3AVX - chains A and T of the 3 polymer chains in the assembly; structure by X-ray diffraction, 2.41 A resolution.

# Chain A
Name: Elongation factor Ts, Elongation factor Tu, LINKER, Q beta replicase
Source organism: Escherichia coli O157:H7
UniProt: chimeric construct of P0A6P3, P0A6N3, Q8LTE0: residues 1-283 from P0A6P3 (EFTS_ECO57) positions 1-283 (same numbers); residues 285-678 from P0A6N3 positions 1-394 (UniProt number = residue number - 284); residues 695-1283 from Q8LTE0 positions 1-589 (UniProt number = residue number - 694)
Chain sequence (1289 residues; each row starts with the number of its first residue):
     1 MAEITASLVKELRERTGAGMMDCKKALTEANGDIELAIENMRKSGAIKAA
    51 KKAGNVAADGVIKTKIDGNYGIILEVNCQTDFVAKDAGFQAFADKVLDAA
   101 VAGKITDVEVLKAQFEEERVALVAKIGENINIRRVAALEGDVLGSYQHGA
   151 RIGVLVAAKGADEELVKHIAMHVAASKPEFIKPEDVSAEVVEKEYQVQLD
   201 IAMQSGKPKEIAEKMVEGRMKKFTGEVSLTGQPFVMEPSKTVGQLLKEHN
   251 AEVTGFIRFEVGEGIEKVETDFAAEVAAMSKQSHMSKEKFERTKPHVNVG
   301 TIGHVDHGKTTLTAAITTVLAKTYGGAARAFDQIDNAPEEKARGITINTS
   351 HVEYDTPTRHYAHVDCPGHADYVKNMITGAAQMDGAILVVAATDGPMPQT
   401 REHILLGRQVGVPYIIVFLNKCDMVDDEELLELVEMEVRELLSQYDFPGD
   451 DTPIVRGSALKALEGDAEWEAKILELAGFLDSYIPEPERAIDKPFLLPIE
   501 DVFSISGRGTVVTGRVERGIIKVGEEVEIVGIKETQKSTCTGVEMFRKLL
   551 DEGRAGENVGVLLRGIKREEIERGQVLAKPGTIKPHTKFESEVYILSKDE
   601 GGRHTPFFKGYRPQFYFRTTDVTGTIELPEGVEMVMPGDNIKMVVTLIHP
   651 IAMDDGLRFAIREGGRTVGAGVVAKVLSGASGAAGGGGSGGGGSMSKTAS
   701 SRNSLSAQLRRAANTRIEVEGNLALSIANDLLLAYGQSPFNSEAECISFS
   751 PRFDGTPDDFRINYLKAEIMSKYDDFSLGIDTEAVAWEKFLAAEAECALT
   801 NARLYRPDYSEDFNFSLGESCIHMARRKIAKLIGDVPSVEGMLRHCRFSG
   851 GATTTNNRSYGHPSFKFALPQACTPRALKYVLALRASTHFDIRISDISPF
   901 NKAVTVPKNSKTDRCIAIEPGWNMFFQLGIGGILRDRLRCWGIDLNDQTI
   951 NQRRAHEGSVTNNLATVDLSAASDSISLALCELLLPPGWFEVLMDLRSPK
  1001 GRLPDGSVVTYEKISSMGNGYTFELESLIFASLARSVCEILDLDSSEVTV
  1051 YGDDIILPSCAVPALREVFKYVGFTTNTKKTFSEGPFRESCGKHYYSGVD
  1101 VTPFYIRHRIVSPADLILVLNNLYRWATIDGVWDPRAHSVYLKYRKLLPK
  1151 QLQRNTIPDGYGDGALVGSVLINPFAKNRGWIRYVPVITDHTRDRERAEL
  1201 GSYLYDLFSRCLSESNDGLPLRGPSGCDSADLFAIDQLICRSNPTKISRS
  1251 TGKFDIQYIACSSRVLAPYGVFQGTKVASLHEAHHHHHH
Disordered / not traced: 1, 287-289, 327-347, 681-699, 1217-1233, 1265-1289
Differences from the reference sequence: linker (284); expression tag (1284-1289)
UniProt features mapped onto this chain:
  - region: Thr80 to Val83 (Involved in Mg(2+) ion dislocation from EF-Tu)
Metal / ion sites: Ca2+ site 1: Asp968, Leu969, Asp1053 (together with 3'-deoxy-guanosine-5'-triphosphate); Ca2+ site 2: Asp968, Asp1054, Glu1089
Small-molecule neighbours: 3'-deoxy-guanosine-5'-triphosphate (GH3): Lys908, Arg914, Asp968, Leu969, Ser970, Ala971, Ala972, Ser973, Met1017, Gly1018, Thr1022, Phe1023, Glu1026, Asp1053, Asn1077

# Chain T
Molecule: 13-nt RNA strand
Sequence (13 nucleotides; numbered 2101 to 2113; the number before each row is that of its first residue):
  2101 AACGAUGGACCCA

# Chain A / chain T interface
Contacting residue pairs (51):
  Arg573(A) - A2113(T)  hydrogen bond to the sugar
  Thr619(A) - A2113(T)  hydrogen bond to the sugar
  Thr620(A) - A2113(T)  hydrogen bond to the phosphate
  Arg662(A) - A2113(T)  hydrogen bond to the base
  Gly664(A) - C2111(T)  phosphate contact
  Arg666(A) - C2110(T)  salt bridge to the phosphate
  Arg847(A) - A2105(T)  salt bridge to the phosphate
  Ser849(A) - G2104(T)  phosphate contact
  Ser849(A) - A2105(T)  hydrogen bond to the phosphate
  Gly850(A) - G2104(T)  phosphate contact
  Gly851(A) - C2103(T)  phosphate contact
  Gly851(A) - G2104(T)  hydrogen bond to the phosphate
  Ala852(A) - A2102(T)  phosphate contact
  Ala852(A) - C2103(T)  hydrogen bond to the phosphate
  Asn857(A) - A2101(T)  sugar contact
  Asn857(A) - A2102(T)  phosphate contact
  Arg858(A) - A2102(T)  hydrogen bond to the phosphate
  Arg858(A) - C2103(T)  salt bridge to the phosphate
  Val906(A) - A2102(T)  sugar contact
  Val906(A) - C2103(T)  base contact
  Pro907(A) - A2102(T)  base contact
  Ile916(A) - A2102(T)  sugar contact
  Ile916(A) - C2103(T)  base contact
  Ala917(A) - C2103(T)  sugar contact
  Ile918(A) - C2103(T)  sugar contact
  Met924(A) - G2104(T)  sugar contact
  Leu928(A) - G2104(T)  phosphate contact
  Leu928(A) - A2105(T)  phosphate contact
  Arg935(A) - A2105(T)  hydrogen bond to the sugar
  Arg935(A) - U2106(T)  sugar contact
  Leu945(A) - U2106(T)  sugar contact
  Asn946(A) - U2106(T)  hydrogen bond to the sugar
  Asn946(A) - G2107(T)  sugar contact
  Gln948(A) - U2106(T)  base contact
  Met1017(A) - C2103(T)  base contact
  Gly1018(A) - C2103(T)  hydrogen bond to the sugar
  Gly1018(A) - G2104(T)  sugar contact
  Gly1020(A) - G2104(T)  sugar contact
  Phe1023(A) - G2104(T)  base contact
  Tyr1051(A) - U2106(T)  hydrogen bond to the sugar
  Gly1160(A) - A2109(T)  sugar contact
  Tyr1161(A) - A2109(T)  hydrogen bond to the sugar
  Tyr1161(A) - C2110(T)  phosphate contact
  Gly1162(A) - A2109(T)  sugar contact
  Asn1243(A) - C2112(T)  base contact
  Asn1243(A) - A2113(T)  base contact
  Lys1246(A) - C2112(T)  sugar contact
  Gln1257(A) - C2111(T)  hydrogen bond to the phosphate
  Gln1257(A) - C2112(T)  phosphate contact
  Ile1259(A) - C2110(T)  phosphate contact
  Ile1259(A) - C2111(T)  phosphate contact
Interface residues without a listed pair, chain A (45 interface residues in all): Asp621, Gly665, Asn856, Lys866, Asp947, Asn1019, Glu1024, Pro1244, Ala1260

# Overview
45 residues of chain A and 12 residues of chain T are in contact, with 14 hydrogen bonds and 3 salt bridges.
Polar contacts include Arg662(A)-A2113(T), Arg573(A)-A2113(T) and Thr619(A)-A2113(T). Chain A binds
3'-deoxy-guanosine-5'-triphosphate. Asp968(A), Leu969(A) and Asp1053(A) form the Ca2+ site 1.
Chain A is Elongation factor Ts, Elongation factor Tu, LINKER, Q beta replicase (Escherichia coli O157:H7) and
chain T is a 13-nt RNA strand; the structure, Structure of viral RNA polymerase complex 5, was determined by
X-ray diffraction, deposited together with 3AVT, 3AVU, 3AVV, 3AVW and 3AVY.
